PDB entry 8BDE | X-ray diffraction, 1.90 A resolution | chains B and C of the 6 polymer chains in the assembly

# Chain B
Molecule: Tubulin beta-2B chain
Organism: Bos taurus
UniProtKB: Q6B856 (TBB2B_BOVIN); the author numbering skips numbers that UniProt does not, so the offset changes along the chain: 1-42 = UniProt 1-42; 45-360 = UniProt 43-358; 369-455 = UniProt 359-445
Sequence (445 residues; row label = number of the first residue in the row; note: 10 numbers in that range are skipped by the numbering (no residue carries them; nothing is unmodelled there)):
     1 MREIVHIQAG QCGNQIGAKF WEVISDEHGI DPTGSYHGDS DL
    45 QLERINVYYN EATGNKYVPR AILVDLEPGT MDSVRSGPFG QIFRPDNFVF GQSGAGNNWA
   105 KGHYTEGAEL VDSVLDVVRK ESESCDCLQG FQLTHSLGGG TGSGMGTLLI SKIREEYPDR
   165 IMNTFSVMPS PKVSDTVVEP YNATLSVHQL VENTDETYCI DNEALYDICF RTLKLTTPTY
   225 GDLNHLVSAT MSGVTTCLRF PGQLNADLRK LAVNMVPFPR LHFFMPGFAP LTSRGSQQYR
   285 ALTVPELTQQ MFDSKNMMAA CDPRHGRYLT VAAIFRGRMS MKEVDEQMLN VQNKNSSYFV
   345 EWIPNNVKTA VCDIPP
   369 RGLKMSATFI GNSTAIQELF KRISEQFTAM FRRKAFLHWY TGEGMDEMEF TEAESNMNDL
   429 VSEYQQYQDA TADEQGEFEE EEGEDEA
Unresolved in the structure: 279-281, 439-455
Ion coordination: Mg2+: Gln11 (together with GDP)
Small-molecule neighbours: GDP (guanosine-5'-diphosphate): Gly10, Gln11, Cys12, Gln15, Ile16, Asp69, Ala99, Asn101, Ser140, Gly142, Gly143, Gly144, Thr145, Gly146, Ser147, Val171, Pro173, Val177, Asp179, Glu183, Asn206, Leu209, Tyr224, Leu227, Asn228
Curated features (UniProtKB/Swiss-Prot):
  - motif: Met1 to Ile4 (MREI motif)
  - binding site (GTP): Gln11, Glu71, Ser140, Gly144, Thr145, Gly146, Asn206, Asn228
  - binding site (Mg(2+)): Glu71
  - modified residue: Ser40 (Phosphoserine), Thr57 (Phosphothreonine), Lys60 (N6-acetyllysine), Ser174 (Phosphoserine), Thr287 (Phosphothreonine), Thr292 (Phosphothreonine), Arg320 (Omega-N-methylarginine), Glu448 (5-glutamyl polyglutamate)
  - cross-link (Glycyl lysine isopeptide (Lys-Gly)): Lys60 (interchain with G-Cter in ubiquitin), Lys326 (interchain with G-Cter in ubiquitin)
From the paper describing this entry:
  - binding site for Baccatin III: Cys213, Leu217, Leu219, Asp226, His229, Leu230, Ala233, Phe272, Pro274, Leu275, Thr276, Arg278, Arg369, Gly370, Leu371

# Chain C
Molecule: Tubulin alpha-1B chain
Organism: Bos taurus
UniProtKB: P81947 (TBA1B_BOVIN); residue numbers follow UniProt; this construct covers 1-451
Sequence (451 residues; numbered 1 to 451; the number before each row is that of its first residue):
     1 MRECISIHVG QAGVQIGNAC WELYCLEHGI QPDGQMPSDK TIGGGDDSFN TFFSETGAGK
    61 HVPRAVFVDL EPTVIDEVRT GTYRQLFHPE QLITGKEDAA NNYARGHYTI GKEIIDLVLD
   121 RIRKLADQCT GLQGFLVFHS FGGGTGSGFT SLLMERLSVD YGKKSKLEFS IYPAPQVSTA
   181 VVEPYNSILT THTTLEHSDC AFMVDNEAIY DICRRNLDIE RPTYTNLNRL ISQIVSSITA
   241 SLRFDGALNV DLTEFQTNLV PYPRIHFPLA TYAPVISAEK AYHEQLSVAE ITNACFEPAN
   301 QMVKCDPRHG KYMACCLLYR GDVVPKDVNA AIATIKTKRS IQFVDWCPTG FKVGINYQPP
   361 TVVPGGDLAK VQRAVCMLSN TTAIAEAWAR LDHKFDLMYA KRAFVHWYVG EGMEEGEFSE
   421 AREDMAALEK DYEEVGVDSV EGEGEEEGEE Y
Unresolved in the structure: 441-451
Ion coordination: Ca2+: Asp39, Thr41, Gly44, Glu55
Small-molecule neighbours: GTP (guanosine-5'-triphosphate): Gly10, Gln11, Ala12, Gln15, Ile16, Asp69, Asp98, Ala99, Ala100, Asn101, Ser140, Gly142, Gly143, Gly144, Thr145, Gly146, Ile171, Pro173, Val177, Ser178, Thr179, Glu183, Asn206, Tyr224, Leu227, Asn228, Ile231

# Chain B / chain C interface
Contacting residue pairs (42; chain B residue first):
  Glu71(B) - Arg2(C)  salt bridge
  Gln96(B) - Met1(C)
  Gln96(B) - Arg2(C)  hydrogen bond (backbone-side chain)
  Ser97(B) - Arg2(C)  hydrogen bond (backbone-side chain)
  Gly98(B) - Arg2(C)
  Asn101(B) - Glu254(C)  hydrogen bond
  Asp179(B) - Glu254(C)
  Asp179(B) - Lys352(C)  hydrogen bond (backbone-side chain)
  Thr180(B) - Glu254(C)
  Thr180(B) - Asn258(C)
  Val181(B) - Asn258(C)  hydrogen bond (backbone-side chain)
  Val181(B) - Pro348(C)  hydrophobic
  Thr221(B) - Lys326(C)
  Thr221(B) - Asn329(C)
  Ala397(B) - Trp346(C)
  Met398(B) - Trp346(C)
  Arg400(B) - Asp345(C)  salt bridge
  Arg400(B) - Ser439(C)  hydrogen bond
  Arg401(B) - Tyr262(C)  hydrogen bond (backbone-side chain)
  Arg401(B) - Trp346(C)
  Arg401(B) - Glu434(C)  hydrogen bond (side chain-backbone)
  Arg401(B) - Val435(C)
  Arg401(B) - Val437(C)  hydrogen bond (side chain-backbone)
  Arg401(B) - Asp438(C)
  Arg401(B) - Ser439(C)  hydrogen bond
  Lys402(B) - Tyr262(C)
  Ala403(B) - Pro261(C)
  Ala403(B) - Tyr262(C)
  Ala403(B) - Trp346(C)  hydrophobic
  Phe404(B) - Thr257(C)
  Phe404(B) - Asn258(C)
  Phe404(B) - Val260(C)
  Phe404(B) - Pro261(C)  hydrogen bond (backbone-backbone)
  Phe404(B) - Trp346(C)  hydrophobic
  His406(B) - Val260(C)  hydrogen bond (side chain-backbone)
  His406(B) - Pro261(C)
  His406(B) - Tyr262(C)
  His406(B) - Pro263(C)
  Trp407(B) - Gln256(C)
  Trp407(B) - Thr257(C)  hydrogen bond (side chain-backbone)
  Trp407(B) - Val260(C)
  Gly410(B) - Lys163(C)  hydrogen bond (backbone-side chain)
Other interface residues (no listed pair), chain B (23 interface residues in all): Gly100, Val182, Leu405, Glu411
Other interface residues (no listed pair), chain C (24 interface residues in all): Pro325, Cys347

# Summary
23 residues of chain B and 24 residues of chain C are in contact, with 14 hydrogen bonds and 2 salt bridges.
Polar pairs include Glu71(B)-Arg2(C), Arg400(B)-Asp345(C) and Gln96(B)-Arg2(C). Ligands of chain B: GDP.
Ligands of chain C: GTP. The paper reports a binding site for Baccatin III at Cys213(B), Leu217(B) and
Leu219(B) among others.
Chain B is Tubulin beta-2B chain and chain C is Tubulin alpha-1B chain, both from Bos taurus; the structure,
Tubulin-baccatin III complex, was determined by X-ray diffraction together with 8BDF and 8BDG from the same
study.
